Entry 6F9C (electron microscopy, 8.00 A resolution (low resolution: residue-level contacts below are approximate; hydrogen-bond / salt-bridge calls are withheld)); this record covers chains B and L of the 12 polymer chains in the assembly.

# Chain B (and L)
Name: Glycoprotein
Source organism: Rift valley fever virus
Notes: chain L of this document is another copy of the same molecule, construct and numbering; everything in this record applies to it too
UniProt: A2T072 (A2T072_RVFV); residue numbers follow UniProt; this construct covers 691-1118
Amino-acid sequence (431 residues; row label = number of the first residue in the row):
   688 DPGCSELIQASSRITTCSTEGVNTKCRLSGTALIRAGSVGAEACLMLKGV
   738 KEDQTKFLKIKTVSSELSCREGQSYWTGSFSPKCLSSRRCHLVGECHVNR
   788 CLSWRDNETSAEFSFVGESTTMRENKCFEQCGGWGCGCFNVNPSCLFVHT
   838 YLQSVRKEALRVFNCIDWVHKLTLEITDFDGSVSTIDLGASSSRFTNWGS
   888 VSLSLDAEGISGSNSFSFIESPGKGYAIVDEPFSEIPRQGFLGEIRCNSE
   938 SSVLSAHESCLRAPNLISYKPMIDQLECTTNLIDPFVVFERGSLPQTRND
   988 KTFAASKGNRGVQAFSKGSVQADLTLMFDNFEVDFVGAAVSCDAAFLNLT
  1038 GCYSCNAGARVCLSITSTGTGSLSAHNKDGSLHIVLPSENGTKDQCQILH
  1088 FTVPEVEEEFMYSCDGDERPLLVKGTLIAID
Differences from the reference sequence: expression tag (688-690)
What the authors report for this chain:
  - post-translational modification sites: Asn794, Asn1035 (proposed by the authors, not directly observed)

# How chain B and chain L interact
Residue-residue contacts - 28 pairs, chain B then chain L:
  Thr718(B) - Arg843(L)
  Ser878(B) - Leu969(L)
  Ser878(B) - Ile970(L)
  Ser878(B) - Asp971(L)
  Ser879(B) - Thr967(L)
  Ser879(B) - Asn968(L)
  Ser879(B) - Leu969(L)
  Ser880(B) - Thr967(L)
  Ser880(B) - Leu969(L)
  Arg881(B) - Thr967(L)
  Arg881(B) - Asn968(L)
  Phe882(B) - Phe767(L)
  Phe882(B) - Ser768(L)
  Phe882(B) - Pro769(L)
  Phe882(B) - Cys965(L)
  Ser889(B) - Asp971(L)
  Leu890(B) - Val974(L)
  Ser891(B) - Val974(L)
  Ser936(B) - Leu789(L)
  Ser936(B) - Glu816(L)
  Ser939(B) - Leu789(L)
  His944(B) - Asn786(L)
  Arg997(B) - Lys957(L)
  Arg997(B) - Met959(L)
  Met1014(B) - Val842(L)
  Met1014(B) - Arg843(L)
  Asp1016(B) - Val842(L)
  Asp1016(B) - Lys844(L)
Other interface residues (no listed pair), chain B (20 interface residues in all): Gly717, Arg757, Ser938, Ser946, Thr1012
Other interface residues (no listed pair), chain L (22 interface residues in all): Val785, Gln926, Pro958, Thr966

# Summary
20 residues of chain B and 22 residues of chain L are in contact. From the paper: modification sites Asn794(B)
and Asn1035(B).
Both chains are Glycoprotein (Rift valley fever virus). Entry 6F9C (Model of the Rift Valley fever virus
glycoprotein hexamer type 1) was determined by electron microscopy together with 6F8P, 6F9B, 6F9D, 6F9E and
6F9F from the same study.
